Entry 6A86 (X-ray diffraction, 1.80 A resolution); this record covers chains A and C of the 3 polymer chains in the assembly.

== Chain A (and C) ==
Molecule: lectin
Notes: chain C of this document is another copy of the same molecule, construct and numbering; everything in this record applies to it too
Amino-acid sequence (40 residues; row label = number of the first residue in the row):
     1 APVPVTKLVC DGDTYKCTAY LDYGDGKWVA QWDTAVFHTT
Disulfide bonds: C10-C17
Residues lining bound ligands:
  - (3R)-butane-1,3-diol (BU4), molecule 1: D11, G12, D13, V36
  - (3R)-butane-1,3-diol (BU4), molecule 2: L21, Y23, W28

== Interface between chain A and chain C ==
Pairs across the interface (33; chain A residue first):
  L8(A) - P4(C)
  L8(A) - V5(C)  hydrogen bond (backbone-backbone)
  V9(A) - P2(C)  hydrophobic
  V9(A) - V3(C)
  C10(A) - A1(C)
  C10(A) - P2(C)
  C10(A) - V3(C)  hydrogen bond (backbone-backbone)
  C10(A) - V5(C)  hydrophobic
  C10(A) - L21(C)  hydrophobic
  C10(A) - A30(C)  hydrophobic
  D11(A) - A1(C)  hydrogen bond (side chain-backbone)
  D11(A) - P2(C)
  G12(A) - A1(C)
  D13(A) - A1(C)  hydrogen bond (side chain-backbone)
  C17(A) - W32(C)  hydrophobic
  W32(A) - W32(C)
  D33(A) - W32(C)
  T34(A) - A30(C)
  T34(A) - Q31(C)  hydrogen bond (side chain-backbone)
  T34(A) - W32(C)
  A35(A) - A30(C)
  A35(A) - Q31(C)  hydrogen bond (backbone-backbone)
  V36(A) - V29(C)
  F37(A) - K27(C)
  F37(A) - W28(C)
  F37(A) - V29(C)  hydrogen bond (backbone-backbone)
  F37(A) - Q31(C)
  H38(A) - D25(C)  salt bridge
  H38(A) - K27(C)
  H38(A) - W28(C)
  T39(A) - K27(C)  hydrogen bond (backbone-backbone)
  T39(A) - V29(C)
  T40(A) - K27(C)
Also at the interface, not in a pair above, chain C (14 interface residues in all): L8

== In short ==
The interface between chain A and chain C involves 16 residues on one side and 14 on the other, with 8
hydrogen bonds and 1 salt bridge. Polar contacts include H38(A)-D25(C), D11(A)-A1(C) and D13(A)-A1(C). Chain A
binds (3R)-butane-1,3-diol.
Both chains are lectin. Entry 6A86 (Pholiota squarrosa lectin) was determined by X-ray diffraction (same
publication as 6A87).
